Entry 2XEF (X-ray diffraction, 1.59 A resolution); this record covers chain A.

# Chain A
Protein: Glutamate carboxypeptidase 2
From: Homo sapiens
Notes: EC 3.4.17.21; fragment: ectodomain, residues 44-750
Reference sequence: Q04609 (FOLH1_HUMAN); residue numbers follow UniProt; this construct covers 44-750
Sequence (709 residues; row label = number of the first residue in the row):
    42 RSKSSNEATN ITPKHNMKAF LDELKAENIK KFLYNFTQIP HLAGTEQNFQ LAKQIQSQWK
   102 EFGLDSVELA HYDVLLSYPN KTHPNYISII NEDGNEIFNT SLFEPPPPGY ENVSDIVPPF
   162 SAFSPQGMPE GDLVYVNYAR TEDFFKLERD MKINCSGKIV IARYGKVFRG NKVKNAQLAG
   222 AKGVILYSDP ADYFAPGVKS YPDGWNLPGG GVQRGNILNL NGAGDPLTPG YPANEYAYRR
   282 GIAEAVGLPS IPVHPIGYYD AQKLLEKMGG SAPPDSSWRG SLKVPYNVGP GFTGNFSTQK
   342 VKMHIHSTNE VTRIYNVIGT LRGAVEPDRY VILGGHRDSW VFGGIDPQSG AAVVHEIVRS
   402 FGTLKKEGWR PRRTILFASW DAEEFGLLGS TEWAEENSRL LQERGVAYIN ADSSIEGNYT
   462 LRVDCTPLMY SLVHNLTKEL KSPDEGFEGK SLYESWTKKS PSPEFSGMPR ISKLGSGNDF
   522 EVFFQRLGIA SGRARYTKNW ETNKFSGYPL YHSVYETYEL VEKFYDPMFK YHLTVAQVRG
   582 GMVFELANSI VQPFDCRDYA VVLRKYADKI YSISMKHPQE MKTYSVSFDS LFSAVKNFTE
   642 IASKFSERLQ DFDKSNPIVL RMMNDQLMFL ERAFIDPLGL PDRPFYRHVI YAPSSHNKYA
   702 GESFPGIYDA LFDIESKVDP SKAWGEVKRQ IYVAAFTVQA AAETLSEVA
Disordered / not traced: 42-54, 654-655
Sequence notes: expression tag (42-43); conflict Q593 (Leu in Q04609)
Glycans and other covalent adducts: N-acetylglucosamine (NAG) linked to N76, N121, N140, N195, N459, N476; glycan linked to N638
Bound ions: Ca2+: T269, Y272, E433, E436; Zn2+ site 1: H377, D387, D453; Zn2+ site 2: D387, E425, H553 (together with AR8)
Residues lining bound ligands: AR8 (n-{[(1S)-5-{4-[25-({2,4-bis[hydroxy(oxo)ammonio]phenyl}amino)-2,5,8,11,14,17,20,23-octaoxapentacos-1-yl]-1H-1,2,3-triazol-1-yl}-1-carboxypentyl]carbamoyl}-L-glutamic acid): K207, V208, F209, R210, N257, D387, E424, E425, G427, L428, D453, S454, R463, D465, S501, R511, S513, K514, L515, G516, G518, N519, R534, R536, T538, W541, E542, S547, G548, Y552, H553, N698, K699, Y700, A701, G702
UniProt features mapped onto this chain:
  - active site: E424 (Nucleophile), S628 (Charge relay system), D666 (Charge relay system), H689 (Charge relay system)
  - binding site (substrate): R210, N257, E424, S517, G518, N519, R534 to R536, Y552, H553, K699, Y700
  - binding site (Ca(2+)): T269, Y272, E433, E436
  - binding site (Zn(2+)): H377, D387, E425, D453, H553
  - glycosylation (N-linked (GlcNAc...) asparagine): N51, N76, N121, N140, N153, N195, N336, N459, N476, N638
  - natural variant: H475 (H475Y: Correlates with lower folate and higher homocysteine levels)
  - mutagenesis: N51 (N51A: Loss of glycosylation. Reduces enzyme activity), N76 (N76A: Loss of glycosylation. Reduces enzyme activity), N121 (N121A: Loss of glycosylation. Severely reduced enzyme activity), N140 (N140A: Loss of glycosylation. Severely reduced enzyme activity), N153 (N153A: Loss of glycosylation. Severely reduced enzyme activity), N195 (N195A: Loss of glycosylation. Severely reduced enzyme activity), N336 (N336A: Loss of glycosylation. Reduces enzyme activity), H377 (H377A/G/Q: Complete loss of activity), D379 (D379E/N: Complete loss of activity), D387 (D387E/L: Complete loss of activity; D387N: No effect on enzyme activity), P388 (P388A: No effect on enzyme activity), E424 (E424A: Complete loss of activity; E424D: Reduces enzyme activity; E424Q: Reduces enzyme activity), 7 further mutagenesis entries in UniProt
What the authors report for this chain:
  - binding site for AR8: F209, R210, N257, E424, L428, R463, R511, G518, N519, R534, R536, W541, Y552, H553, K699, Y700
  - conformationally variable residues (loop rearrangement): W541 to G548

# In short
Bound to chain A: compound AR8. N-acetylglucosamine is covalently linked to N76, N121, N140, N195, N459 and
N476 and 1 more. From UniProt: 4 active-site residues, 13 substrate-binding residues, 4 Ca2+-binding residues
and 5 Zn2+-binding residues. From the paper: a binding site for AR8 at F209, R210 and N257 among others;
conformational variability at W541.
Chain A is Glutamate carboxypeptidase 2 (Homo sapiens); the structure, Human glutamate carboxypeptidase II in
complex with Antibody- Recruiting Molecule ARM-P8, was determined by X-ray diffraction (same publication as
2XEG, 2XEI and 2XEJ).
